PDB entry 5WNS | X-ray diffraction, 3.50 A resolution | chains A and H of the 21 polymer chains in the assembly

# Chain A
Molecule: 16S Ribosomal RNA rRNA
From: Thermus thermophilus HB8
Sequence (1522 nucleotides; each row starts with the number of its first residue; note: 42 numbers in that range are skipped by the numbering (no residue carries them; nothing is unmodelled there); a row labelled like 190A-190L holds insertion residues (190A, then the next letters in order); numbering starts at 0):
     0 UUUGUUGGAGAGUUUGAUCCUGGCUCAGGGUGAACGCUGGCGGCGUGCCU
    50 AAGACAUGCAAGUCGUGCGGG
    73 CCGCGGGGUUUU
    88 ACUCCG
    95 UGGUC
   101 AGCGGCGGACGGGUGAGUAACGCGUGGGU
  129A G
   130 ACCUACCCGGAAGAGGGGGACAACCCGGGGAAACUCGGGCUAAUCCCCCA
   180 UGUGGACCCGC
190A-190L CCCUUGGGGUGU
   191 GUCCAAAGGGCUUU
   216 GCCCGCUUCCGGAUGGGCCCGCGUCCCAUCAGCUAGUUGGUGGGGUAAUG
   266 GCCCACCAAGGCGACGACGGGUAGCCGGUCUGAGAGGAUGGCCGGCCACA
   316 GGGGCACUGAGACACGGGCCCCACUCCUACGGGAGGCAGCAGUUAGGAAU
   366 CUUCCGCAAUGGGCGCAAGCCUGACGGAGCGACGCCGCUUGGAGGAAGAA
   416 GCCCUUCGGGGUGUAAACUCCUGAA
   442 CCCGGGACGAAACCCCCGACGA
   474 GGGGACUGACGGUACCGGG
   494 GUAAUAGCGCCGGCCAACUCCGUGCCAGCAGCCGCGGUAAUACGGAGGGC
   544 GCGAGCGUUACCCGGAUUCACUGGGCGUAAAGGGCGUGUAGGCGGCCUGG
   594 GGCGUCCCAUGUGAAAGACCACGGCUCAACCGUGGGGGAGCGUGGGAUAC
   644 GCUCAGGCUAGACGGUGGGAGAGGGUGGUGGAAUUCCCGGAGUAGCGGUG
   694 AAAUGCGCAGAUACCGGGAGGAACGCCGAUGGCGAAGGCAGCCACCUGGU
   744 CCACCCGUGACGCUGAGGCGCGAAAGCGUGGGGAGCAAACCGGAUUAGAU
   794 ACCCGGGUAGUCCACGCCCUAAACGAUGCGCGCUAGGUCUCUGGGUCU
   848 CCUGGGGGCCGAAGCUAACGCGUUAAGCGCGCCGCCUGGGGAGUACGGCC
   898 GCAAGGCUGAAACUCAAAGGAAUUGACGGGGGCCCGCACAAGCGGUGGAG
   948 CAUGUGGUUUAAUUCGAAGXAACGCGAAGAACCUUACCAGGCCUUGACAU
   998 GCUAGG
 1003A G
  1004 AACCCGGGUGAAAGCCUGGGGUGCCCC
1030A-1030D GCGA
  1031 GGGGAGCCCUAGCACAGGUGCUGCAUGGCCGUCGUCAGCUCGUGCCGUGA
  1081 GGUGUUGGGUUAAGUCCCGCAACGAGCGCAACCCCCGCCGUUAGUUGCCA
  1131 GCGGUUCGGCCGGGCACUCUAACGGGACUGCCCGCGAAA
  1171 GCGGGAGGAAGGAGGGGACGACGUCUGGUCAGCAUGGCCCUUACGGCCUG
  1221 GGCGACACACGUGCUACAAUGCCCACUACAAAGCGAUGCCACCCGGCAAC
  1271 GGGGAGCUAAUCGCAAAAAGGUGGGCCCAGUUCGGAUUGGGGUCUGCAAC
  1321 CCGACCCCAUGAAGCCGGAAUCGCUAGUAAUCGCGGAUCAG
 1361A C
  1362 CAUGCCGCGGUGAAUACGUUCCCGGGCCUUGUACACACXGCCXGUXACGC
  1412 CAUGGGAGCGGGCUCUACCCGAAGUCGCCGGG
  1446 AGCCUACGGG
  1459 CAGGCGCCGAGGGUAGGGCCCGUGACUGGGGCGAAGUCGUAACAAGGUAG
  1509 CUGUACCGGAAGGUGCGGCUGGAUCCACUCCUUUCU
Unresolved in the structure: 0-4, 1534-1538
Differences from the reference sequence: conflict C1534 (A132811 in 55771382), A1535 (C132812 in 55771382)
Modified residues: PSU (pseudouridine-5'-monophosphate) at position 516, 7MG (7N-methyl-8-hydroguanosine-5'-monophosphate) at position 527, M2G (N2-dimethylguanosine-5'-monophosphate) at position 966, 5MC (5-methylcytidine-5'-monophosphate) at position 967, 2MG (2N-methylguanosine-5'-monophosphate) at position 1207, 5MC (5-methylcytidine-5'-monophosphate) at position 1400, 4OC (4n,o2'-methylcytidine-5'-monophosphate) at position 1402, 5MC (5-methylcytidine-5'-monophosphate) at position 1404, 5MC (5-methylcytidine-5'-monophosphate) at position 1407, UR3 (3-methyluridine-5'-monophoshate) at position 1498, MA6 (6N-dimethyladenosine-5'-monophoshate) at position 1518, MA6 (6N-dimethyladenosine-5'-monophoshate) at position 1519, PSU (pseudouridine-5'-monophosphate) at position 1540, PSU (pseudouridine-5'-monophosphate) at position 1541
Glycans and other covalent adducts: covalent link U82-5MC_1400
Metal / ion sites: Mg2+ site 1 near U5 (its only coordinating residue here); Mg2+ site 2 near G21 (its only coordinating residue here); Mg2+ site 3 near C48 (its only coordinating residue here); Mg2+ site 4: A59, U387; Mg2+ site 5 near G61 (its only coordinating residue here); Mg2+ site 6 near G70 (its only coordinating residue here); Mg2+ site 7: A88, C89; Mg2+ site 8 near C89 (its only coordinating residue here); Mg2+ site 9: G107, G324; Mg2+ site 10 near G117 (its only coordinating residue here); Mg2+ site 11: C121, G124, U125; Mg2+ site 12 near C175 (its only coordinating residue here); 80 more Mg2+ sites not listed

# Chain H
Name: 30S ribosomal protein S8
From: Thermus thermophilus (strain HB8 / ATCC 27634 / DSM 579)
UniProtKB: P0DOY9 (RS8_THET8); residues 1-138 here = UniProt positions 1-138
Amino-acid sequence (138 residues; each row starts with the number of its first residue):
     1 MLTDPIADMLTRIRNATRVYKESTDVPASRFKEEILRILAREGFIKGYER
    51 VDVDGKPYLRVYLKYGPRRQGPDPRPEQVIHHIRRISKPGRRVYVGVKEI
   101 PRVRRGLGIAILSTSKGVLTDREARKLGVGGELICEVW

# How chain A and chain H interact
Pairs across the interface - 71 pairs, chain A then chain H:
  C564(A) - Arg91(H)  hydrogen bond to the sugar
  C586(A) - Thr3(H)  hydrogen bond to the sugar
  C586(A) - Pro89(H)  phosphate contact
  C586(A) - Gly90(H)  sugar contact
  G587(A) - Thr3(H)  sugar contact
  G587(A) - Pro89(H)  phosphate contact
  G587(A) - Arg92(H)  salt bridge to the phosphate
  G588(A) - Leu2(H)  sugar contact
  G588(A) - Pro5(H)  phosphate contact
  C589(A) - Pro5(H)  phosphate contact
  C589(A) - Ala28(H)  sugar contact
  C589(A) - Ser29(H)  phosphate contact
  C590(A) - Ser29(H)  phosphate contact
  C590(A) - Arg30(H)  hydrogen bond to the phosphate
  U591(A) - Arg30(H)  salt bridge to the phosphate
  G597(A) - Tyr94(H)  hydrogen bond to the base
  U598(A) - Tyr94(H)  sugar contact
  U598(A) - Gly131(H)  sugar contact
  C599(A) - Val95(H)  sugar contact
  C599(A) - Val129(H)  sugar contact
  C599(A) - Gly130(H)  hydrogen bond to the sugar
  C599(A) - Gly131(H)  sugar contact
  C600(A) - Gly96(H)  phosphate contact
  C600(A) - Val97(H)  hydrogen bond to the phosphate
  C600(A) - Gly128(H)  sugar contact
  G631(A) - Lys98(H)  salt bridge to the phosphate
  A640(A) - Ser115(H)  hydrogen bond to the sugar
  U641(A) - Ser115(H)  sugar contact
  A642(A) - Phe31(H)  sugar contact
  A642(A) - Ser113(H)  hydrogen bond to the sugar
  A642(A) - Thr114(H)  base contact
  A642(A) - Ser115(H)  base contact
  A642(A) - Gly117(H)  sugar contact
  A642(A) - Val118(H)  sugar contact
  C643(A) - Ser113(H)  hydrogen bond to the sugar
  C643(A) - Glu132(H)  hydrogen bond to the sugar
  G644(A) - Arg92(H)  sugar contact
  U652(A) - Lys56(H)  phosphate contact
  A653(A) - Lys56(H)  salt bridge to the phosphate
  G654(A) - Met1(H)  hydrogen bond to the sugar
  A753(A) - Met1(H)  base contact
  G755(A) - Met1(H)  sugar contact
  G823(A) - Thr3(H)  base contact
  C824(A) - Met1(H)  sugar contact
  G825(A) - Asp8(H)  hydrogen bond to the sugar
  G825(A) - Thr11(H)  base contact
  G825(A) - Arg12(H)  hydrogen bond to the sugar
  C826(A) - Arg12(H)  sugar contact
  C826(A) - Asn15(H)  hydrogen bond to the base
  U827(A) - Asn15(H)  sugar contact
  U827(A) - Val19(H)  sugar contact
  A828(A) - Lys21(H)  salt bridge to the phosphate
  A859(A) - Val19(H)  base contact
  A860(A) - Arg18(H)  hydrogen bond to the sugar
  A860(A) - Arg75(H)  hydrogen bond to the phosphate
  G861(A) - Arg75(H)  salt bridge to the phosphate
  G874(A) - Asn15(H)  base contact
  C875(A) - Thr11(H)  base contact
  C875(A) - Arg14(H)  hydrogen bond to the sugar
  C875(A) - Asn15(H)  hydrogen bond to the sugar
  G876(A) - Ala7(H)  sugar contact
  G876(A) - Thr11(H)  hydrogen bond to the sugar
  G876(A) - Arg14(H)  hydrogen bond to the phosphate
  C877(A) - Thr3(H)  base contact
  C877(A) - Asp4(H)  sugar contact
  C877(A) - Lys88(H)  phosphate contact
  C877(A) - Pro89(H)  phosphate contact
  G878(A) - Thr3(H)  sugar contact
  G878(A) - Lys88(H)  phosphate contact
  G878(A) - Pro89(H)  phosphate contact
  C879(A) - Gly90(H)  phosphate contact
Also at the interface, not in a pair above, chain A (38 interface residues in all): A632
Also at the interface, not in a pair above, chain H (42 interface residues in all): Pro57, Lys116

# In short
The interface between chain A and chain H involves 38 residues on one side and 42 on the other; the contacts
include 20 hydrogen bonds and 6 salt bridges. Among the polar pairs are G597(A)-Tyr94(H), C826(A)-Asn15(H) and
C564(A)-Arg91(H). A59(A) and U387(A) coordinate Mg2+ site 4.
Chain A is 16S Ribosomal RNA rRNA (Thermus thermophilus HB8) and chain H is 30S ribosomal protein S8 (Thermus
thermophilus (strain HB8 / ATCC 27634 / DSM 579)); the structure, Crystal Structure of 30S ribosomal subunit
from Thermus thermophilus, was determined by X-ray diffraction (same publication as 5WNP, 5WNQ, 5WNR, 5WNT,
5WNU and 5WNV).
